9NE6 - chains A and B of the 6 polymer chains in the assembly; structure by electron microscopy, 3.11 A resolution.

Chain A:
Protein: DNA polymerase epsilon catalytic subunit A
From: Homo sapiens
Notes: EC 2.7.7.7, 3.1.11.-
Reference sequence: Q07864 (DPOE1_HUMAN); residue numbers follow UniProt; this construct covers 1-1200
Amino-acid sequence (1200 residues; row label = number of the first residue in the row):
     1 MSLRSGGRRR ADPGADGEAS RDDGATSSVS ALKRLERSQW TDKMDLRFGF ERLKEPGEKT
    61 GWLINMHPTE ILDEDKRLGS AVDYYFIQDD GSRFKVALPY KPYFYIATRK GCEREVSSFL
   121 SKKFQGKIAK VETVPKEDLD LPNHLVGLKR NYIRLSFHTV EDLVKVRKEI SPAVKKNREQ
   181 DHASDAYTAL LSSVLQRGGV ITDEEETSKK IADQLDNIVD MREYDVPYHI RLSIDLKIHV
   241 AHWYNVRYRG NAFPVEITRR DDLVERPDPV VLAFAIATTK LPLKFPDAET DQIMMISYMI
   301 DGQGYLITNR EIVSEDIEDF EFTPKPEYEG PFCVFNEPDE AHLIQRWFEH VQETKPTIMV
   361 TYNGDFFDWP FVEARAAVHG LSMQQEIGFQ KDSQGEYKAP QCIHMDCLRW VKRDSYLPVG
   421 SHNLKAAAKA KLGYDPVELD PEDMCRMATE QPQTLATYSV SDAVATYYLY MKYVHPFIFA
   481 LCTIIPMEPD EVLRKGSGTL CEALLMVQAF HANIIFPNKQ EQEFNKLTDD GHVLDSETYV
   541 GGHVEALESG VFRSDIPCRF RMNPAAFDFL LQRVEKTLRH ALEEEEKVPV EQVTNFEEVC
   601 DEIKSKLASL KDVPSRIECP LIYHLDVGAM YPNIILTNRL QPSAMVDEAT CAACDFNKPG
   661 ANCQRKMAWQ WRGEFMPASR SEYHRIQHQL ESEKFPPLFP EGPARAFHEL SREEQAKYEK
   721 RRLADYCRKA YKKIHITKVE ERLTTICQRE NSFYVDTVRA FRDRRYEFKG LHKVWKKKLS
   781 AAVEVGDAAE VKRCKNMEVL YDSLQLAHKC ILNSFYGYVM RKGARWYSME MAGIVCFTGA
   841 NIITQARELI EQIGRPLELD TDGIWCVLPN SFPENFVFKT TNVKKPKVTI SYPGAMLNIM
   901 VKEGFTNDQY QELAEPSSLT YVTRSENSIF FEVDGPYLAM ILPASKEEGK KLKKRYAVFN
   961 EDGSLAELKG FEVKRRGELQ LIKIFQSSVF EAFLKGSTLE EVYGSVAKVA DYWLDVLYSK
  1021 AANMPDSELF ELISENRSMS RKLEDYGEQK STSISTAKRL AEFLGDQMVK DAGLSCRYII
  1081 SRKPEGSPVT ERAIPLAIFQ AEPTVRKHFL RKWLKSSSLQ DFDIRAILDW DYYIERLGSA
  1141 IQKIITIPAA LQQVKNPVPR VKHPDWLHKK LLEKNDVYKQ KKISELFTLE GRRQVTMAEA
Disordered / not traced: 1-26, 182-212, 868, 1199-1200
Differences from the reference sequence: conflict Ala275 (Asp in Q07864), Ala277 (Glu in Q07864)
Bound ions: 4Fe-4S cluster Fe: Cys651, Cys654, Cys663, Cys747
Small-molecule neighbours: 4Fe-4S cluster (SF4): Leu145, Val646, Cys651, Cys654, Phe656, Asn657, Cys663, Gln664, Thr745, Cys747, Arg749
Swiss-Prot annotation at these positions:
  - modified residue: Ser1184 (Phosphoserine)
  - natural variant: Ala189 (A189T: Found in a colorectal sample), Arg231 (R231H: Found in a colorectal sample), Pro286 (P286H: Found in a colorectal sample; P286R: Found in a colorectal sample), Phe367 (F367S: Found in a colorectal sample), Val411 (V411L: In CRCS12; uncertain significance), Leu424 (L424V: In CRCS12), Pro436 (P436R: Found in a colorectal sample), Tyr458 (Y458F: In CRCS12; uncertain significance), Ser459 (S459F: Found in a colorectal sample), Arg762 (R762W: Found in a colorectal sample), Lys777 (K777N: Found in a colorectal sample), Ala1007 (A1007P: In IMAGEI; uncertain significance), 1 further natural variant entry in UniProt
Reported in the primary citation:
  - binding site for the 33-nt DNA strand: Pro286, Gly420, Leu424, Pro441, Met444, Arg672, Glu674, Lys950, Arg976, Ser1038, Ser1040
  - binding site for the 47-nt DNA strand: Phe285, Phe366, Arg409, Lys733, His735, Lys974
  - disease-associated variants - P286K, P286R: decreased catalytic activity (citing earlier work)
  - conformationally variable residues (loop rearrangement): Lys950, Arg975

Chain B:
Protein: Proliferating cell nuclear antigen
From: Homo sapiens
Reference sequence: P12004 (PCNA_HUMAN); numbering as in UniProt (aligned over 1-261)
Amino-acid sequence (261 residues; numbered 1 to 261; the number before each row is that of its first residue):
     1 MFEARLVQGS ILKKVLEALK DLINEACWDI SSSGVNLQSM DSSHVSLVQL TLRSEGFDTY
    61 RCDRNLAMGV NLTSMSKILK CAGNEDIITL RAEDNADTLA LVFEAPNQEK VSDYEMKLMD
   121 LDVEQLGIPE QEYSCVVKMP SGEFARICRD LSHIGDAVVI SCAKDGVKFS ASGELGNGNI
   181 KLSQTSNVDK EEEAVTIEMN EPVQLTFALR YLNFFTKATP LSSTVTLSMS ADVPLVVEYK
   241 IADMGHLKYY LAPKIEDEEG S
Swiss-Prot annotation at these positions:
  - DNA-binding region: Arg61 to Lys80
  - modified residue: Lys14 (N6-acetyllysine), Lys77 (N6-acetyllysine), Lys80 (N6-acetyllysine), Tyr211 (Phosphotyrosine), Lys248 (N6-acetyllysine)
  - cross-link (Glycyl lysine isopeptide (Lys-Gly)): Lys164 (interchain with G-Cter in SUMO2), Lys254 (interchain with G-Cter in SUMO2)
  - natural variant: Ser228 (S228I: In ATLD2)
  - mutagenesis: Lys13 (K13R: Inhibits acetylation, recruitment to DNA damage sites, inducible ubiquitination and protein degradation, DNA replication and repair synthesis efficiencies, but homotrimer formation, nuclear ...), Lys14 (K14R: Inhibits acetylation, recruitment to DNA damage sites, inducible ubiquitination and protein degradation, DNA replication and repair synthesis efficiencies, but homotrimer formation, nuclear ...), Lys20 (K20R: Inhibits acetylation, recruitment to DNA damage sites, inducible ubiquitination and protein degradation, DNA replication and repair synthesis efficiencies, but homotrimer formation, nuclear ...), Met40 (M40A: Complete loss of interaction with UHRF2), Ser43 to Val45 (No effect on POLD3-binding. Impairs binding to ALKBH2), Lys77 (K77A: Inhibits recruitment to DNA damage sites, but nuclear localization is similar as the wild-type; in association with A-80 ...), Lys80 (K80A: Inhibits recruitment to DNA damage sites, but nuclear localization is similar as the wild-type; in association with A-77 ...), Gln125 to Ile128 (Strong decrease in POLD3-binding. Impairs binding to ALKBH2), Ile128 (I128A: Complete loss of interaction with UHRF2), Lys164 (K164R: Abolishes ubiquitination. No effect on interaction with SHPRH), Val188 to Lys190 (No effect on POLD3-binding. No effect on ALKBH2-binding), Tyr211 (Y211F: Alters chromatin-associated PCNA stability and its function in DNA replication and repair), 3 further mutagenesis entries in UniProt

How chain A and chain B interact:
Pairs across the interface (26; chain A residue first):
  Ser679(A) with Glu256(B), hydrogen bond; Glu258(B), hydrogen bond
  Arg680(A) with Glu259(B)
  Ser681(A) with Glu256(B); Asp257(B), hydrogen bond (side chain-backbone); Glu258(B), hydrogen bond; Glu259(B)
  Glu682(A) with Lys254(B), salt bridge; Glu256(B)
  His684(A) with Glu259(B), salt bridge
  Arg685(A) with Val45(B)
  Asp725(A) with Ser42(B)
  Tyr726(A) with Ser43(B); Tyr211(B); Lys254(B)
  Lys729(A) with Leu22(B); Asp41(B), salt bridge; Ser42(B), hydrogen bond; Ser43(B); Tyr211(B); Phe214(B)
  Ala730(A) with Arg210(B); Tyr211(B)
  Tyr731(A) with Asp156(B); Arg210(B), hydrogen bond (backbone-side chain)
  Lys732(A) with Arg210(B)
Also at the interface, not in a pair above, chain B (15 interface residues in all): Ser261

In short:
The interface between chain A and chain B involves 12 residues on one side and 15 on the other, with 6
hydrogen bonds and 3 salt bridges. Polar contacts include Glu682(A)-Lys254(B), His684(A)-Glu259(B) and
Lys729(A)-Asp41(B). The paper reports a binding site for the 33-nt DNA strand at Pro286(A), Gly420(A) and
Leu424(A) among others; P286K and P286R of chain A reduce catalytic activity.
Chain A is DNA polymerase epsilon catalytic subunit A and chain B is Proliferating cell nuclear antigen, both
from Homo sapiens; the structure, Human polymerase epsilon bound to PCNA and DNA with an in-situ-generated
mismatch in the mismatch-editing state, was determined by electron microscopy together with 9NE7, 9NE8, 9NE9
and 9NEA from the same study.
